PDB entry 2FOU | X-ray diffraction, 0.99 A resolution | chain A

Chain A:
Molecule: Carbonic Anhydrase II
Organism: Homo sapiens
Notes: EC 4.2.1.1
UniProt: P00918 (CAH2_HUMAN); residues 2-260 here correspond to UniProt positions 1-259 (UniProt number = residue number - 1)
Amino-acid sequence (260 residues; numbered 1 to 261; 1 number in that range is skipped by the numbering (no residue carries it; nothing is unmodelled there); the number before each row is that of its first residue):
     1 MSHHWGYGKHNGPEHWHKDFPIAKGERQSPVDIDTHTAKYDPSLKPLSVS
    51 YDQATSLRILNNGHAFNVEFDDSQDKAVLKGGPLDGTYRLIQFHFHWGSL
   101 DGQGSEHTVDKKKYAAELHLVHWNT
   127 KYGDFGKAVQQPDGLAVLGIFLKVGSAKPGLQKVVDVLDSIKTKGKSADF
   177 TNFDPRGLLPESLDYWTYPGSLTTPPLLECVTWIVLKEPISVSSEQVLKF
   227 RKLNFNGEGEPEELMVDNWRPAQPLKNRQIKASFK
Differences from the reference sequence: initiating methionine (1); modified residue (206)
Modified positions: C206 (s-(methylmercury)-l-cysteine; CMH)
Metal / ion sites: Cu ion site 1: S2, H3; Cu ion site 2 near H4 (its only coordinating residue here); Zn2+: H94, H96, H119 (together with B22)
Residues lining bound ligands:
  - B22 ([2,2'-{[2-({3-[({2-[4-(aminosulfonyl)phenyl]ethyl}amino)carbonyl]phenyl}amino)-2-oxoethyl]imino}diacetato(2-)-kappao]copper), molecule 1: H3, H4, W5, H10, N11, H15, W16, K18, D19, F20
  - B22, molecule 2: N67, I91, Q92, H94, H96, E106, H119, V121, F131, G132, V135, V143, S197, L198, T199, T200, P202, L204, W209
What the authors report for this chain:
  - binding site for B22: S2, H15, D19, T199
  - conformationally variable residues (loop rearrangement, order/disorder transition): M1 to H3
  - Cu ion coordination: S2, H3, D52
  - B22 coordination: H4
  - catalytic residues: H64 (citing earlier work)

Summary:
Chain A binds compound B22. S2 and H3 form the Cu ion site 1. H94, H96 and H119 coordinate Zn2+. The paper
reports the catalytic residue H64; a binding site for B22 at S2, H15 and D19 among others.
Chain A is Carbonic Anhydrase II (Homo sapiens); the structure, Human Carbonic Anhydrase II complexed with
two-prong inhibitors, was determined by X-ray diffraction together with 2FOS, 2FOV, 2FOY and 2FOQ from the
same study.
